PDB entry 7E6G | X-ray diffraction, 2.65 A resolution | chains A and E of the 6 polymer chains in the assembly

== Chain A ==
Molecule: Putative GGDEF domain protein
Organism: Pseudomonas aeruginosa
Reference sequence: A0A069QEY1 (A0A069QEY1_PSEAI); numbering as in UniProt (aligned over 1-275)
Amino-acid sequence (276 residues; numbered 0 to 275; the number before each row is that of its first residue; numbering starts at 0):
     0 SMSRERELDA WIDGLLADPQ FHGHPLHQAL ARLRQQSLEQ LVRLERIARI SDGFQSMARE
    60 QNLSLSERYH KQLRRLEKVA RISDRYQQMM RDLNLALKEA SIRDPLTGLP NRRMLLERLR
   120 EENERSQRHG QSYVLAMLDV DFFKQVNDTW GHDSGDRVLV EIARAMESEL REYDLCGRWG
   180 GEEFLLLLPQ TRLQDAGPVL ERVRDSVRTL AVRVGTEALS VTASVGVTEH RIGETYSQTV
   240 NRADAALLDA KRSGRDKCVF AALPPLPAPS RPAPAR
Not modelled in the structure: 0, 265-275
Differences from the reference sequence: expression tag (0)
Bound ions: Mg2+: Asp138, Val139, Glu181 (together with phosphomethylphosphonic acid guanylate ester)
Small-molecule neighbours: phosphomethylphosphonic acid guanylate ester (G2P): Asp138, Val139, Asp140, Phe141, Phe142, Lys143, Asn146, His151, Gly154, Asp155, Leu158, Arg177, Gly180, Glu181, Lys250, Arg254
What the authors report for this chain:
  - catalytic residues: Glu182
  - Mg2+ coordination: Asp138, Glu181
  - binding site for phosphomethylphosphonic acid guanylate ester: Asp138, Glu181, Lys250, Arg254
  - conformationally variable residues (side-chain flip): Asp138, Glu181, Lys250, Arg254
  - mutagenesis - D138A, D155A, E181A: abolished signaling
  - mutagenesis - D138A, E181A: decreased catalytic activity
  - mutagenesis - R201A: increased signaling
  - mutagenesis - R201A: increased catalytic activity on c-di-GMP
  - allosteric site: Leu169, Arg170, Tyr172, Asp173, Leu187, Thr190, Asp194, Pro197, Val198, Arg201
  - mutagenesis - R201A: increased binding to DUF1987 domain-containing protein (chain E)

== Chain E ==
Molecule: DUF1987 domain-containing protein
Organism: Pseudomonas aeruginosa
Reference sequence: A0A072ZHB4 (A0A072ZHB4_PSEAI); numbering as in UniProt (aligned over 1-126)
Amino-acid sequence (127 residues; row label = number of the first residue in the row; numbering starts at 0):
     0 SMSDLHIPGT QSTPAIQGDW QAGRLSMQGD SYPENSYELF GQVIDWVERF LADGQRPLEL
    60 DLRLLYLNTS SIKAMMDILD LLEEAHQGGR PVSLRWHYDR RNERVAELAE EFREDCSFPF
   120 AIQAHDE
Not modelled in the structure: 0-4, 126
Differences from the reference sequence: expression tag (0)
What the authors report for this chain:
  - mutagenesis - N67A/T68A/S69A: abolished signaling
  - mutagenesis - N67A/T68A/S69A: decreased catalytic activity with Putative GGDEF domain protein (chain A)
  - mutagenesis - N67A, T68A, T68A/S69A, S69A, R103A, E110A: unchanged signaling
  - post-translational modification sites: Thr68 (citing earlier work)

== How chain A and chain E interact ==
Pairs across the interface - 14 pairs, chain A then chain E:
  Ser2(A) - Glu47(E)
  Ser50(A) - Thr68(E)  hydrogen bond
  Asp51(A) - Asn67(E)  hydrogen bond
  Asp51(A) - Thr68(E)  hydrogen bond (side chain-backbone)
  Asp51(A) - Ser69(E)  hydrogen bond
  Gln54(A) - Tyr31(E)
  Gln54(A) - Tyr65(E)  hydrogen bond
  Gln54(A) - Asn67(E)
  Gln54(A) - Thr68(E)  hydrogen bond
  Arg58(A) - Gln10(E)  hydrogen bond (side chain-backbone)
  Arg58(A) - Ser11(E)
  Arg58(A) - Asp29(E)  salt bridge
  Arg58(A) - Tyr31(E)
  Leu62(A) - Gln10(E)
Also at the interface, not in a pair above, chain A (8 interface residues in all): Arg5, Ala47
Also at the interface, not in a pair above, chain E (11 interface residues in all): Tyr36, Leu66
The authors on this interface:
  - interface residues, chain E: Asp29(E)
  - hot spots on chain E (mutagenesis) - N67A/T68A/S69A: abolished binding to Putative GGDEF domain protein (chain A)

== Summary ==
8 residues of chain A and 11 residues of chain E are in contact, with 7 hydrogen bonds and 1 salt bridge.
Polar contacts include Arg58(A)-Asp29(E), Ser50(A)-Thr68(E) and Asp51(A)-Asn67(E). From the paper: the
catalytic residue Glu182(A); D138A, D155A and E181A of chain A abolish signaling; 11 substitutions were tested
in all.
Here chain A is Putative GGDEF domain protein and chain E is DUF1987 domain-containing protein, both from
Pseudomonas aeruginosa. Entry 7E6G (Crystal structure of diguanylate cyclase SiaD in complex with its
activator SiaC from Pseudomonas aeruginosa) was determined by X-ray diffraction.
